Entry 7OSF (electron microscopy, 3.80 A resolution); this record covers chains A and E of the 6 polymer chains in the assembly.

[Chain A]
Protein: Probable ABC transporter binding protein NosD
From: Pseudomonas stutzeri ATCC 14405
Reference sequence: P19843 (NOSD_PSEST); residue numbers follow UniProt; this construct covers 1-436
Sequence (436 residues; each row starts with the number of its first residue):
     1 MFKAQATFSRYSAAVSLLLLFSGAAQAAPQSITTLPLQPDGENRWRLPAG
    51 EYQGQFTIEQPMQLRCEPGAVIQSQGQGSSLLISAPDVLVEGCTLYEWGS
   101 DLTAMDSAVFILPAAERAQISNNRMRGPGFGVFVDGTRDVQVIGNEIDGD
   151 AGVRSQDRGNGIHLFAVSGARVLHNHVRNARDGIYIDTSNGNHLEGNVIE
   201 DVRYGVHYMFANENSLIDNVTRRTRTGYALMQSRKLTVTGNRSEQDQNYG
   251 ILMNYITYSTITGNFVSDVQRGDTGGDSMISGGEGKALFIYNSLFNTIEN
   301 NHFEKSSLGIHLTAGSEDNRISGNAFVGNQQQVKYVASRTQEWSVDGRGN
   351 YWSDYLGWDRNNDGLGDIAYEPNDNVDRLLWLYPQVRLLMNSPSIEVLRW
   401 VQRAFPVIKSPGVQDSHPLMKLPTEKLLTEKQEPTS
Unresolved in the structure: 1-27, 273-282, 430-436
Ion coordination: Cu ion: His207, Met209, Met231 (shared with 1 residue of chain H); Mg2+: Asn361, Asp367

[Chain E]
Protein: Probable ABC transporter permease protein NosY
From: Pseudomonas stutzeri ATCC 14405
Reference sequence: P19845 (NOSY_PSEST); residue numbers follow UniProt; this construct covers 1-276
Sequence (276 residues; numbered 1 to 276; the number before each row is that of its first residue):
     1 MNQVWNIARKELSDGLRNRWLLAISLLFAVLAVGIAWLGAAASGQLGFTS
    51 IPATIASLASLATFLMPLIALLLAYDAIVGEDEGGTLMLLLTYPLGRGQI
   101 LLGKFVGHGLILALAVLIGFGCAALAIALLVEGVELGMLFWAFGRFMISS
   151 TLLGWVFLAFAYVLSGKVNEKSSAAGLALGVWFLFVLVFDLVLLALLVLS
   201 EGKFNPELLPWLLLLNPTDIYRLINLSGFEGSGSAMGVLSLGADLPVPAA
   251 VLWLCLLAWIGVSLLLAYAIFRRRLT
Unresolved in the structure: 1, 43-50, 228-244, 275-276

[Chain A / chain E interface]
Residue-residue contacts (24; chain A residue first):
  Leu379(A) with Leu194(E), hydrophobic
  Tyr383(A) with Glu201(E)
  Gln385(A) with Pro206(E)
  Val386(A) with Leu197(E), hydrophobic
  Leu388(A) with Pro210(E), hydrophobic; Arg222(E), hydrogen bond (backbone-side chain)
  Leu389(A) with Asp190(E); Leu209(E), hydrophobic
  Asn391(A) with Ala56(E), hydrogen bond (side chain-backbone); Ala59(E); Ser60(E), hydrogen bond (backbone-side chain); Arg222(E)
  Ser392(A) with Ser60(E); Asp190(E), hydrogen bond; Arg222(E)
  Pro393(A) with Ser60(E); Thr63(E); Phe64(E), hydrophobic
  Ser394(A) with Asp190(E); Leu191(E)
  Ile395(A) with Leu194(E), hydrophobic
  Glu396(A) with Ser60(E)
  Val397(A) with Phe64(E), hydrophobic
  Leu398(A) with Leu194(E), hydrophobic
Also at the interface, not in a pair above, chain E (21 interface residues in all): Ser57, Val186, Leu187, Leu193, Val198, Leu213, Leu226

[In short]
14 residues of chain A face 21 of chain E across their interface, with 4 hydrogen bonds. Among the polar pairs
are Leu388(A)-Arg222(E), Asn391(A)-Ala56(E) and Asn391(A)-Ser60(E). His207(A), Met209(A) and Met231(A)
coordinate a Cu ion ion. Asn361(A) and Asp367(A) form the Mg2+ site.
Chain A is Probable ABC transporter binding protein NosD and chain E is Probable ABC transporter permease
protein NosY, both from Pseudomonas stutzeri ATCC 14405; the structure, ABC Transporter complex NosDFYL,
R-domain 1, was determined by electron microscopy, deposited together with 7O0Y, 7O0Z, 7O10, 7O11, 7O12, 7O13
and 10 further entries.
